Entry 5WB4 (X-ray diffraction, 2.00 A resolution); this record covers chains A and E.

[Chain A (and E)]
Molecule: N-acetylglucosaminyldiphosphoundecaprenol N-acetyl-beta-D-mannosaminyltransferase
From: Thermoanaerobacter italicus
Notes: EC 2.4.1.187; fragment: TarA; chain E of this document is another copy of the same molecule, construct and numbering; everything in this record applies to it too
UniProt: D3T4E0 (D3T4E0_THEIA); residues 2-196 here correspond to UniProt positions 1-195 (UniProt number = residue number - 1)
Amino-acid sequence (195 residues; numbered 2 to 196; the number before each row is that of its first residue):
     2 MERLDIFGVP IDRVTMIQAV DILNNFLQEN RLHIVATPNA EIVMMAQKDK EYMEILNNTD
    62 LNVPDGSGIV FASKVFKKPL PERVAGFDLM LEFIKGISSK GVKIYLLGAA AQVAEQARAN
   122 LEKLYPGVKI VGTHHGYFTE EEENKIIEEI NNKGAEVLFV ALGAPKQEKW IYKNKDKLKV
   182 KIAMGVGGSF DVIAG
Unresolved in the structure: 2 (chain E: 2, 78-79, 196)
Sequence notes: engineered mutation Ala112 (Cys111 in D3T4E0)
Modified / non-standard residues: Mse2 (selenomethionine); Mse17, Mse45, Mse46, Mse54, Mse91, Mse185 (selenomethionine; parent Met)
From the paper describing this entry:
  - self-association interface (contacts with another copy of this molecule): Ser68, Ala73, Asp89, Tyr138, Asp192, Val193
  - mutagenesis - V44E, A73R: decreased binding to another copy of this molecule
  - binding site for sulfate ion: Asn40 (from molecular simulation)

[Interface between chain A and chain E]
Residue-residue contacts (48; chain A residue first):
  Phe8(A) - Asp192(E)
  Phe8(A) - Ala195(E)
  Ala41(A) - Gly189(E)
  Ala41(A) - Val193(E)  hydrophobic
  Glu42(A) - Gly164(E)
  Glu42(A) - Ala165(E)
  Glu42(A) - Gly188(E)
  Glu42(A) - Gly189(E)
  Mse45(A) - Ala162(E)
  Mse45(A) - Leu163(E)
  Mse45(A) - Gly164(E)
  Mse45(A) - Gly188(E)
  Mse45(A) - Asp192(E)
  Ser68(A) - Ala86(E)
  Ser68(A) - Phe88(E)
  Ser68(A) - Asp89(E)  hydrogen bond
  Gly69(A) - Phe88(E)
  Gly69(A) - Val193(E)
  Ile70(A) - Val193(E)
  Phe72(A) - Phe88(E)  hydrophobic
  Phe72(A) - Leu92(E)  hydrophobic
  Phe72(A) - Leu125(E)  hydrophobic
  Phe72(A) - Val193(E)
  Ala73(A) - Val193(E)
  Ala86(A) - Ser68(E)
  Phe88(A) - Ser68(E)
  Phe88(A) - Gly69(E)
  Phe88(A) - Phe72(E)  hydrophobic
  Asp89(A) - Ser68(E)  hydrogen bond
  Leu92(A) - Phe72(E)  hydrophobic
  Leu125(A) - Phe72(E)  hydrophobic
  Tyr138(A) - Mse45(E)
  Ala162(A) - Mse45(E)
  Gly164(A) - Glu42(E)
  Ala165(A) - Glu42(E)
  Gly188(A) - Glu42(E)
  Gly188(A) - Mse45(E)
  Gly189(A) - Ala41(E)
  Gly189(A) - Glu42(E)
  Gly189(A) - Mse45(E)
  Asp192(A) - Phe8(E)
  Asp192(A) - Mse45(E)
  Val193(A) - Ala41(E)  hydrophobic
  Val193(A) - Gly69(E)
  Val193(A) - Phe72(E)
  Val193(A) - Ala73(E)
  Ile194(A) - Phe72(E)  hydrophobic
  Gly196(A) - Phe8(E)
Also at the interface, not in a pair above, chain A (29 interface residues in all): Gln48, Lys49, Leu163, Ser190, Ala195
Also at the interface, not in a pair above, chain E (29 interface residues in all): Gln48, Ile70, Val76, Ala110, Tyr138, Ser190, Ile194

[Overview]
Chain A and chain E each contribute 29 residues to their interface, with 2 hydrogen bonds. The hydrogen-bonded
pair is Ser68(A)-Asp89(E). From the paper: a binding site for sulfate ion at Asn40(A); V44E and A73R of chain
A reduce binding to another copy of this molecule.
Chain A and chain E are both N-acetylglucosaminyldiphosphoundecaprenol N-acetyl-beta-D-mannosaminyltransferase
(Thermoanaerobacter italicus); the structure, Crystal structure of the TarA wall teichoic acid
glycosyltransferase, was determined by X-ray diffraction, deposited together with 5WFG.
